PDB entry 8PT7 | electron microscopy, 2.80 A resolution | chains B and S of the 5 polymer chains in the assembly

Chain B:
Protein: Putative PB1
Organism: Tilapia lake virus
UniProtKB: A0A1Y9SHW4 (A0A1Y9SHW4_9VIRU); residues 1-519 here = UniProt positions 1-519
Sequence (519 residues; each row starts with the number of its first residue):
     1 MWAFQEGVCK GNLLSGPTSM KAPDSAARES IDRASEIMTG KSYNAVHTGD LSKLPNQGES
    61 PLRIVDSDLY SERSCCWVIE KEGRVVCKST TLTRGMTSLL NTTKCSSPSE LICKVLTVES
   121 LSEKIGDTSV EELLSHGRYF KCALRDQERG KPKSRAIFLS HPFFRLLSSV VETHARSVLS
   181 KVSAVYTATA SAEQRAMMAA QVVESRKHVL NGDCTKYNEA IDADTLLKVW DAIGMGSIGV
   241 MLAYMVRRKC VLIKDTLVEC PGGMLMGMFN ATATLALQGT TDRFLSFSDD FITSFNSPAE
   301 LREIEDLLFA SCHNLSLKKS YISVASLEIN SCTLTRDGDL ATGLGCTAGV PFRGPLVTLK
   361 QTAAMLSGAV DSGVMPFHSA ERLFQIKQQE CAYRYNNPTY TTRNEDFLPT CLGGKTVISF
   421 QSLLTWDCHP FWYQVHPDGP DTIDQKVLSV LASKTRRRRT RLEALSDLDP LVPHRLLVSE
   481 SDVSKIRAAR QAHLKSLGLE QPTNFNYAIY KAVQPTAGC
Unresolved in the structure: 516-519
Bound ions: Mg2+: Asp213, Asp290
What the authors report for this chain:
  - specificity-determining residues: Asn270 (proposed by the authors, not directly observed)

Chain S:
Molecule: 5'/3' cRNA ends - cRNA loop
Sequence (40 nucleotides; numbered -24 to 15; the number before each row is that of its first residue; numbers below 1 keep their minus sign (C-24 is residue -24)):
   -24 CCAAAUUUUA CUCACAAGUC AGGACGUGAG AAAGAUUUGC
Unresolved in the structure: -24 to 0

How chain B and chain S interact:
Pairs across the interface - 47 pairs, chain B then chain S:
  Arg73(B) with G14(S), salt bridge to the phosphate
  Ser74(B) with U13(S), phosphate contact; G14(S), hydrogen bond to the phosphate
  Lys81(B) with A6(S), phosphate contact
  Val85(B) with A7(S), base contact
  Val86(B) with A7(S), sugar contact
  Cys87(B) with A7(S), hydrogen bond to the base; A8(S), phosphate contact
  Lys88(B) with A6(S), salt bridge to the phosphate; A7(S), sugar contact; A8(S), salt bridge to the phosphate
  Ser89(B) with A8(S), hydrogen bond to the phosphate
  Leu92(B) with C15(S), phosphate contact
  Lys141(B) with A7(S), phosphate contact; A8(S), salt bridge to the phosphate
  Ala143(B) with U13(S), sugar contact
  Leu144(B) with U13(S), hydrogen bond to the base
  Arg145(B) with U13(S), hydrogen bond to the base; G14(S), hydrogen bond to the base
  Asp146(B) with U13(S), hydrogen bond to the base
  Ile157(B) with U13(S), sugar contact; G14(S), base contact
  Phe158(B) with G14(S), hydrogen bond to the sugar
  Leu159(B) with U13(S), sugar contact; G14(S), sugar contact
  Arg165(B) with C15(S), phosphate contact
  Leu252(B) with A7(S), base contact
  Asp255(B) with A7(S), hydrogen bond to the base
  Met266(B) with G14(S), hydrogen bond to the base
  Gly267(B) with C15(S), hydrogen bond to the sugar
  Met268(B) with C15(S), hydrogen bond to the sugar
  Asn270(B) with C15(S), hydrogen bond to the base
  Leu448(B) with U11(S), base contact
  Ser449(B) with U11(S), base contact
  Ala452(B) with U11(S), hydrogen bond to the sugar
  Thr455(B) with A10(S), phosphate contact; U11(S), hydrogen bond to the sugar; U12(S), hydrogen bond to the phosphate
  Arg456(B) with G5(S), hydrogen bond to the base; G9(S), sugar contact; A10(S), hydrogen bond to the phosphate
  Arg457(B) with G9(S), salt bridge to the phosphate; U12(S), hydrogen bond to the phosphate; U13(S), salt bridge to the phosphate
  Arg458(B) with U11(S), hydrogen bond to the base
  Arg459(B) with G3(S), salt bridge to the phosphate; A4(S), salt bridge to the phosphate
Also at the interface, not in a pair above, chain B (40 interface residues in all): Met20, Glu72, Arg84, Lys254, Thr256, Leu257, Phe269, Arg461

Overview:
The interface between chain B and chain S involves 40 residues on one side and 13 on the other, with 20
hydrogen bonds and 8 salt bridges. Polar pairs include Cys87(B)-A7(S), Leu144(B)-U13(S) and Arg145(B)-U13(S).
The Mg2+ site is built by Asp213(B) and Asp290(B). From the paper: the specificity determinant Asn270(B).
Here chain B is Putative PB1 (Tilapia lake virus) and chain S is 5'/3' cRNA ends - cRNA loop. Entry 8PT7
(Tilapia Lake Virus polymerase in cRNA pre-initiation state mode A (core-endo only)) was determined by
electron microscopy (same publication as 8PSN, 8PSO, 8PSQ, 8PSS, 8PSU, 8PSX and 6 further entries).
